Entry 1G6B (X-ray diffraction, 1.90 A resolution); this record covers chain A.

[Chain A]
Protein: 7FE ferredoxin I
Source organism: Azotobacter vinelandii
UniProt: P00214 (FER1_AZOVI); residues 1-106 here = UniProt positions 1-106
Sequence (106 residues; row label = number of the first residue in the row):
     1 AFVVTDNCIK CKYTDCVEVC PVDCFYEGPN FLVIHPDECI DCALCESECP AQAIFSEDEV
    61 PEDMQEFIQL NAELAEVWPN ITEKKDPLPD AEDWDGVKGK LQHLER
Construct notes: engineered mutation Ser47 (Pro in P00214)
Bound ions: 3Fe-4S cluster Fe: Cys8, Cys16, Cys49; 4Fe-4S cluster Fe: Cys20, Cys39, Cys42, Cys45
Small-molecule neighbours:
  - 3Fe-4S cluster (F3S): Val4, Cys8, Cys11, Lys12, Tyr13, Thr14, Asp15, Cys16, Leu32, Cys49, Pro50, Ala51, Ile54
  - 4Fe-4S cluster (SF4): Phe2, Val19, Cys20, Pro21, Val22, Cys24, Phe25, Ile34, Cys39, Ile40, Asp41, Cys42, Ala43, Leu44, Cys45
From the paper describing this entry:
  - contacts within the chain: Ala43-Ser47 (water-mediated contact), Leu44-Ser47 (water-mediated contact)

[Overview]
Chain A binds 4Fe-4S cluster and 3Fe-4S cluster. Cys8, Cys16 and Cys49 coordinate a 3Fe-4S cluster Fe ion. The
4Fe-4S cluster Fe site is built by Cys20, Cys39, Cys42 and Cys45. From the paper: contacts within the chain
involving Ser47, Ala43 and Leu44.
Chain A is 7FE ferredoxin I (Azotobacter vinelandii); the structure, Crystal structure of P47S mutant of
ferredoxin I, was determined by X-ray diffraction, deposited together with 1GAO and 1G3O.
